PDB entry 8YIO | electron microscopy, 2.35 A resolution | chains P and S of the 20 polymer chains in the assembly

[Chain P]
Name: Cytochrome b-c1 complex subunit Rieske, mitochondrial
Organism: Saccharomyces cerevisiae
Notes: EC 7.1.1.8
UniProt: A0A8H8ULJ0 (A0A8H8ULJ0_YEASX); residue numbers follow UniProt; this construct covers 31-215
Amino-acid sequence (185 residues; each row starts with the number of its first residue):
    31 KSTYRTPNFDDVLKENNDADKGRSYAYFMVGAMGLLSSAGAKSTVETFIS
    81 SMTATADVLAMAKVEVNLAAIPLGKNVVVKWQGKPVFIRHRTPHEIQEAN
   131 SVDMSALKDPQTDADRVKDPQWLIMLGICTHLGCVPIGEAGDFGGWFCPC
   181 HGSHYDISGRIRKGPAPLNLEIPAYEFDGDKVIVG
Small-molecule neighbours:
  - phosphatidic acid (6PH; (1R)-2-(phosphonooxy)-1-[(tridecanoyloxy)methyl]ethyl pentadecanoate), molecule 1: Val60, Met63, Gly64, Ser67
  - phosphatidic acid (6PH), molecule 2: Ser67, Gly70, Ala71, Ser73, Thr74, Thr77, Phe78

[Chain S]
Name: Cytochrome b-c1 complex subunit 8
Organism: Saccharomyces cerevisiae
UniProt: A0A6A5PU80 (A0A6A5PU80_YEASX); residues 2-94 here = UniProt positions 2-94
Amino-acid sequence (93 residues; row label = number of the first residue in the row):
     2 GPPSGKTYMGWWGHMGGPKQKGITSYAVSPYAQKPLQGIFHNAVFNSFRR
    52 FKSQFLYVLIPAGIYWYWWKNGNEYNEFLYSKAGREELERVNV

[Chain P / chain S interface]
Pairs across the interface (22):
  Thr33(P) with Thr25(S); Tyr27(S), hydrogen bond (backbone-side chain)
  Arg35(P) with Tyr27(S)
  Pro37(P) with Tyr27(S)
  Phe39(P) with Val29(S), hydrophobic
  Asp40(P) with Lys35(S)
  Asp41(P) with Lys35(S); Gln38(S), hydrogen bond (backbone-side chain)
  Val42(P) with Gln34(S); Lys35(S), hydrogen bond (backbone-backbone); Gln38(S)
  Leu43(P) with Val29(S), hydrophobic; Ala33(S); Lys35(S), hydrogen bond (backbone-side chain)
  Lys44(P) with Tyr32(S), hydrogen bond (side chain-backbone); Ala33(S); Gln34(S); Lys35(S)
  Asn47(P) with Tyr32(S); Ala33(S)
  Arg53(P) with Tyr32(S)
  Tyr57(P) with Tyr32(S), hydrogen bond
Also at the interface, not in a pair above, chain P (14 interface residues in all): Thr36, Gly52
Also at the interface, not in a pair above, chain S (9 interface residues in all): Ala28

[Summary]
The interface between chain P and chain S involves 14 residues on one side and 9 on the other; the contacts
include 6 hydrogen bonds. Among the polar pairs are Thr33(P)-Tyr27(S), Asp41(P)-Gln38(S) and
Leu43(P)-Lys35(S). Chain P binds phosphatidic acid.
Here chain P is Cytochrome b-c1 complex subunit Rieske, mitochondrial and chain S is Cytochrome b-c1 complex
subunit 8, both from Saccharomyces cerevisiae. Entry 8YIO (Cryo-EM structure of Saccharomyces cerevisiae bc1
complex in azoxystrobin-bound state) was determined by electron microscopy.
